PDB entry 3B5R | X-ray diffraction, 1.80 A resolution | chain A

Chain A:
Protein: Androgen receptor
Source organism: Homo sapiens
UniProtKB: P10275 (ANDR_HUMAN); residues 671-919 here = UniProt positions 671-919
Chain sequence (249 residues; each row starts with the number of its first residue):
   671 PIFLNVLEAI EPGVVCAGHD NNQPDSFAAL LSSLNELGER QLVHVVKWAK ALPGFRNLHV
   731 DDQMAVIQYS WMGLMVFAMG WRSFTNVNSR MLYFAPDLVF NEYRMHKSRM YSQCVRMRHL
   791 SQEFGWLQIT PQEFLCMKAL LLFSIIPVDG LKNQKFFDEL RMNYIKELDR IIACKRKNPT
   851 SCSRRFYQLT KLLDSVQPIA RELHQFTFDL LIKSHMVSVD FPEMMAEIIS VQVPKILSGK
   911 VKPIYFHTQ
Not modelled in the structure: 918-919
Residues lining bound ligands: B5R ((2S)-3-(4-chloro-3-fluorophenoxy)-N-[4-cyano-3-(trifluoromethyl)phenyl]-2-hydroxy-2-methylpropanamide): L701, L704, N705, L707, G708, Q711, Q738, W741, M742, M745, V746, M749, R752, F764, M780, M787, L873, H874, T877, M895, I898, I899, V903
UniProt features mapped onto this chain:
  - natural variant: V685 (V685I: In AIS), L701 (L701M: In AIS), S703 (S703A: In AIS), V716 (V716M: In prostate cancer), R752 (W752R: In AIS; this construct carries the variant), F813 (L813F: In AIS; this construct carries the variant), I842 (I842S: In PAIS), R855 (R855K: In PAIS), L881 (L881Q: In prostate cancer), V887 (M887V: In AIS; this construct carries the variant), I899 (I899T: In AIS)
From the paper describing this entry:
  - binding site for B5R: L704, N705, W741, R752, T877, I899, V903

Summary:
Bound to chain A: compound B5R. From the paper: a binding site for B5R at L704, N705 and W741 among others.
Chain A is Androgen receptor (Homo sapiens); the structure, Crystal structure of the androgen receptor ligand
binding domain in complex with SARM C-31, was determined by X-ray diffraction, deposited together with 3B65,
3B66, 3B67 and 3B68.
